PDB entry 6F9F | electron microscopy, 13.30 A resolution (very low resolution: no residue pairs are listed; an interface is given only as per-side residue counts) | chains B and D of the 10 polymer chains in the assembly

[Chain B (and D)]
Name: Glycoprotein
From: Rift valley fever virus
Notes: chain D of this document is another copy of the same molecule, construct and numbering; everything in this record applies to it too
UniProtKB: A2T072 (A2T072_RVFV); residue numbers follow UniProt; this construct covers 691-1118
Sequence (431 residues; each row starts with the number of its first residue):
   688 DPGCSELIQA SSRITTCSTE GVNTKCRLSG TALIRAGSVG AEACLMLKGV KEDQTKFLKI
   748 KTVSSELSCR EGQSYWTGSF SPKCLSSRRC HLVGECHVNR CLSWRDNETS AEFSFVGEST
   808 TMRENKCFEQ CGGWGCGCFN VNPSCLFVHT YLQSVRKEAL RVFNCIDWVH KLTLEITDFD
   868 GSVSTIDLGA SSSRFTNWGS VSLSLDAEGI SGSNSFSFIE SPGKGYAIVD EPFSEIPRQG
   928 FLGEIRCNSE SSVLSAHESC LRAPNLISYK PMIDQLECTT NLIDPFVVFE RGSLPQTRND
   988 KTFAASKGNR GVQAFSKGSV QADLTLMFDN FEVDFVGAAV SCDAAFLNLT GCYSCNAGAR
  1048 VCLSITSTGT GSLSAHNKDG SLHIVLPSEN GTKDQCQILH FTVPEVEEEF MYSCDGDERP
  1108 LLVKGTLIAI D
Construct notes: expression tag (688-690)
What the authors report for this chain:
  - post-translational modification sites: N794, N1035 (proposed by the authors, not directly observed)
  - post-translational modification sites: N1077

[Chain B / chain D interface]
At this resolution (13 A) residue pairs are not listed: 24 residues of chain B and 21 of chain D lie at the interface.

[Overview]
The interface between chain B and chain D involves 24 residues on one side and 21 on the other. The paper
reports modification sites N794(B), N1035(B) and N1077(B).
Chain B and chain D are both Glycoprotein (Rift valley fever virus); the structure, Model of the Rift Valley
fever virus glycoprotein pentamer, was determined by electron microscopy together with 6F8P, 6F9B, 6F9C, 6F9D
and 6F9E from the same study.
